Entry 7KYP (X-ray diffraction, 2.90 A resolution); this record covers chains A and B of the 4 polymer chains in the assembly.

== Chain A ==
Molecule: Manganese ABC transporter, ATP-binding protein
From: Streptococcus pneumoniae serotype 2 (strain D39 / NCTC 7466)
UniProt: A0A0H2ZNF3 (A0A0H2ZNF3_STRP2); residue numbers follow UniProt; this construct covers 1-240
Sequence (240 residues; row label = number of the first residue in the row):
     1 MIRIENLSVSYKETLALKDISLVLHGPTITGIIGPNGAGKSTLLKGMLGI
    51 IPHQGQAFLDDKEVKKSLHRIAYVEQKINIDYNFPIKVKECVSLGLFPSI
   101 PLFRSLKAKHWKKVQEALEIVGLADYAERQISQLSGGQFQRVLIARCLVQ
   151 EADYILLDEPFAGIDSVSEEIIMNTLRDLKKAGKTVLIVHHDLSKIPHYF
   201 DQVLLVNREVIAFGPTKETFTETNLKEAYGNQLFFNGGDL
Unresolved in the structure: 237-240

== Chain B ==
Molecule: Manganese ABC transporter, permease protein
From: Streptococcus pneumoniae serotype 2 (strain D39 / NCTC 7466)
UniProt: A0A0H2ZPI2 (A0A0H2ZPI2_STRP2); residue numbers follow UniProt; this construct covers 1-282
Sequence (290 residues; each row starts with the number of its first residue):
     1 MIAEFIDGLQKFHFLQNALITAIVVGIVAGAVGCFIILRGMSLMGDAISH
    51 AVLPGVALSFILGLDFFIGAIVFGLLAAIIITYIKGNSIIKSDTAIGITS
   101 SSFLALGIILIGVAKSSTDLFHILFGNILAVQDTDMFITMGVGAAILLLI
   151 WIFFKQLLITSFDELLAKAMGMPVNFYHYLLMVLLTLVSVTAMQSVGTIL
   201 IVAMLITPAATAYLYANSLKSMIFLSSTFGATASVLGLFIGYSFNVAAGS
   251 SIVLTAASFFLISFFIAPKQRYLKLKNKHLLKGSENLYFQ
Unresolved in the structure: 279-290
Sequence notes: conflict Ser100 (Phe in A0A0H2ZPI2); expression tag (283-290)
Residues lining bound ligands: cyclohexyl-hexyl-beta-D-maltoside (MA4): Phe66, Phe67, Asp119, His122, Ile123, Gly126, Asn127, Ala130, Gln132, Asp135, Ile138, Thr139, Val190, Met193, Gln194
From the paper describing this entry:
  - mutagenesis - F121A, F125A: decreased growth in response to Mn2+-limited conditions
  - specificity-determining residues: Leu104, Ile199
  - specificity-determining residues: Asp46, His50 (by similarity / conservation)
  - mutagenesis - D46A: unchanged catalytic activity on Mn2+
  - contacts within the chain: Phe121-Phe125 (pi stacking)

== Interface between chain A and chain B ==
Residue-residue contacts (49; chain A residue first):
  Ile50(A) - Leu165(B)  hydrophobic
  Ile50(A) - Lys168(B)
  Leu68(A) - Ala169(B)
  Leu68(A) - Met170(B)
  Leu68(A) - Gly171(B)
  Tyr73(A) - Leu165(B)  hydrophobic
  Tyr73(A) - Leu166(B)
  Tyr73(A) - Ala169(B)  hydrophobic
  Glu75(A) - Asp163(B)
  Glu75(A) - Leu165(B)
  Glu75(A) - Leu166(B)
  Asn79(A) - Leu165(B)
  Ile80(A) - Phe162(B)  hydrophobic
  Ile80(A) - Asp163(B)
  Asp81(A) - Phe162(B)
  Asp81(A) - Tyr213(B)
  Asn83(A) - Tyr213(B)  hydrogen bond (backbone-side chain)
  Phe84(A) - Leu38(B)  hydrophobic
  Phe84(A) - Leu158(B)  hydrophobic
  Phe84(A) - Ser161(B)
  Phe84(A) - Phe162(B)  hydrophobic
  Pro85(A) - Leu38(B)
  Pro85(A) - Tyr213(B)
  Pro85(A) - Ala216(B)
  Pro85(A) - Ser218(B)
  Pro85(A) - Leu219(B)  hydrogen bond (backbone-backbone)
  Pro85(A) - Met222(B)  hydrophobic
  Ile86(A) - Asn217(B)
  Lys87(A) - Asn217(B)
  Glu90(A) - Ser218(B)
  Cys91(A) - Phe162(B)  hydrophobic
  Leu94(A) - Leu158(B)  hydrophobic
  Leu94(A) - Ile159(B)
  Leu94(A) - Phe162(B)  hydrophobic
  Leu94(A) - Met170(B)
  Gly95(A) - Met170(B)
  Phe97(A) - Lys155(B)
  Phe97(A) - Ile159(B)  hydrophobic
  Pro98(A) - Met170(B)  hydrophobic
  Ile100(A) - Lys155(B)
  Phe103(A) - Ile152(B)  hydrophobic
  Arg104(A) - Lys155(B)  hydrogen bond (backbone-side chain)
  Ser105(A) - Lys155(B)
  Gln130(A) - Asn217(B)
  Ile131(A) - Phe162(B)  hydrophobic
  Arg146(A) - Phe162(B)
  Arg146(A) - Asp163(B)  salt bridge
  Arg146(A) - Leu166(B)
  Gln150(A) - Met170(B)
Interface residues without a listed pair, chain A (28 interface residues in all): Lys45, Leu48

== Summary ==
28 residues of chain A face 20 of chain B across their interface; the contacts include 3 hydrogen bonds and 1
salt bridge. Among the polar pairs are Arg146(A)-Asp163(B), Asn83(A)-Tyr213(B) and Arg104(A)-Lys155(B). The
paper reports that F121A and F125A of chain B reduce growth in response to Mn2+-limited conditions;
specificity determinants Leu104(B), Ile199(B) and Asp46(B) among others.
Here chain A is Manganese ABC transporter, ATP-binding protein and chain B is Manganese ABC transporter,
permease protein, both from Streptococcus pneumoniae serotype 2 (strain D39 / NCTC 7466). Entry 7KYP (PsaBC
from Streptococcus pneumoniae in complex with Fab) was determined by X-ray diffraction together with 7KYO from
the same study.
